PDB entry 6Z9T | electron microscopy, 4.10 A resolution (low resolution: residue-level contacts below are approximate; hydrogen-bond / salt-bridge calls are withheld) | chains Y and R of the 15 polymer chains in the assembly

# Chain Y
Molecule: DNA-directed RNA polymerase subunit beta'
Organism: Escherichia coli
Notes: EC 2.7.7.6
Reference sequence: C3SIA2 (C3SIA2_ECOLX); residues 1-1407 here = UniProt positions 1-1407
Sequence (1416 residues; numbered 1 to 1416; the number before each row is that of its first residue):
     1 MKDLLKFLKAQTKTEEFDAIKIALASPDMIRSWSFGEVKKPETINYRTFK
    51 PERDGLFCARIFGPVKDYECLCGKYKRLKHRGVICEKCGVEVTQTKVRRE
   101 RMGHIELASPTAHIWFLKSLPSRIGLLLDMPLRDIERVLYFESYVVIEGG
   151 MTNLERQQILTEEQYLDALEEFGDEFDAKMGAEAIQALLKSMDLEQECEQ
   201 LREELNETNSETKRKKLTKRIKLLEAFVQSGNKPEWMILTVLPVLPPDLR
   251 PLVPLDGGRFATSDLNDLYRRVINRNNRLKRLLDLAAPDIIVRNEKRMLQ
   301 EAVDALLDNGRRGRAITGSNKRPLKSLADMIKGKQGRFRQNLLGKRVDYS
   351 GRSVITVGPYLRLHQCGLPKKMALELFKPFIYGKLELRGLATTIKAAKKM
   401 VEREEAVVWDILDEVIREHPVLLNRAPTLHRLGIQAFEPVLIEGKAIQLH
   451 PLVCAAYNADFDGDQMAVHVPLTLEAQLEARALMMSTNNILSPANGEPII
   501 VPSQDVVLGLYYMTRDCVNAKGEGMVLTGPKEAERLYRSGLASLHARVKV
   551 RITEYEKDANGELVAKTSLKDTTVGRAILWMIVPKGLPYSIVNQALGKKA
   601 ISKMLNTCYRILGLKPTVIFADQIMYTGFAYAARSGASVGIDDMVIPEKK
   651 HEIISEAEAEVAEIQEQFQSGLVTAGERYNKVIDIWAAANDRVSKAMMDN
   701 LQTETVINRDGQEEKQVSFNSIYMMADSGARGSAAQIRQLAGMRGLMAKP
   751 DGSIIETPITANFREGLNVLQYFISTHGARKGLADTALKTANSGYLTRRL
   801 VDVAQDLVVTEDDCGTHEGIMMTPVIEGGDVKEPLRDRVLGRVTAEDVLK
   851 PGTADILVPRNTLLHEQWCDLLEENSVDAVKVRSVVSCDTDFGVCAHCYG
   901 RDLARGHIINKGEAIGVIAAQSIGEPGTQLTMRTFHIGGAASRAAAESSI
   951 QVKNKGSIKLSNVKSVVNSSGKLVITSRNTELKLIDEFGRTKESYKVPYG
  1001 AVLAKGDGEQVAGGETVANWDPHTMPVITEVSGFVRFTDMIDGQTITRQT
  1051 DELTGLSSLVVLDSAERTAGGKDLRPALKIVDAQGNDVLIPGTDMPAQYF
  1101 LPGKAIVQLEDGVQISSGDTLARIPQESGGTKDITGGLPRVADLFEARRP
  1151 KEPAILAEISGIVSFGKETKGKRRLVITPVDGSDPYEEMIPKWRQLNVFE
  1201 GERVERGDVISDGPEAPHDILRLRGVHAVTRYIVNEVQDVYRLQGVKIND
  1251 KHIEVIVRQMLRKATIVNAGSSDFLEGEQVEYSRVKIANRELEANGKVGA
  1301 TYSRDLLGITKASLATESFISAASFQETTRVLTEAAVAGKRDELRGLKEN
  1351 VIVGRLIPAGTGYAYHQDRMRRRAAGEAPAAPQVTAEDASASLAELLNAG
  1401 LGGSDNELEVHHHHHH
Disordered / not traced: 1-15, 250-264, 1374-1416
Construct notes: expression tag (1408-1416)
Metal / ion sites: Zn2+ site 1: Cys-70, Cys-72, Cys-85, Cys-88; Mg2+: Asp-460, Asp-462, Asp-464; Zn2+ site 2: Cys-814, Cys-888, Cys-895, Cys-898
Reported in the primary citation:
  - conformationally variable residues (domain motion): Glu-162
  - mutagenesis - C72H, C85H, E86K: decreased growth in response to rhoY80C

# Chain R
Molecule: rut RNA
Sequence (99 nucleotides; numbered 1 to 99; the number before each row is that of its first residue):
     1 GGGAUAACCCCGCUCUUACACAUUCCAGCCCUGAAAAAGGGCAUCAAAUU
    51 AAACCACACCUAUGGUGUAUGUCAAAUUAAACCACACCUGGCGUGUGGC
Disordered / not traced: 1-18, 27-79

# Interface between chain Y and chain R
Contacting residue pairs (11):
  Lys-74(Y) with U23(R)
  Tyr-75(Y) with U23(R)
  Arg-77(Y) with U24(R); C25(R)
  Lys-79(Y) with U23(R)
  His-80(Y) with U23(R)
  Glu-86(Y) with U23(R)
  Arg-322(Y) with U94(R)
  Pro-323(Y) with G95(R)
  Asp-329(Y) with U94(R)
  Gln-335(Y) with U94(R)
Also at the interface, not in a pair above, chain R (8 interface residues in all): A22, C26, G93

# Overview
10 residues of chain Y face 8 of chain R across their interface. Cys-70(Y), Cys-72(Y), Cys-85(Y) and Cys-88(Y)
coordinate Zn2+ site 1. Asp-460(Y), Asp-462(Y) and Asp-464(Y) coordinate Mg2+. From the paper: C72H, C85H and
E86K of chain Y reduce growth in response to rhoY80C; conformational variability at Glu-162(Y).
Chain Y is DNA-directed RNA polymerase subunit beta' (Escherichia coli) and chain R is rut RNA; the structure,
Transcription termination intermediate complex 5, was determined by electron microscopy (same publication as
6Z9P, 6Z9Q, 6Z9R, 6Z9S, 7ADB, 7ADC, 7ADD and 7ADE).
